PDB entry 8RHN | electron microscopy, 4.50 A resolution (low resolution: residue-level contacts below are approximate; hydrogen-bond / salt-bridge calls are withheld) | chains N and O of the 16 polymer chains in the assembly

== Chain N ==
Name: ATPase family gene 2 protein homolog A
Organism: Homo sapiens
Notes: EC 3.6.4.10
Reference sequence: Q8NB90 (AFG2A_HUMAN); numbering as in UniProt (aligned over 1-893)
Amino-acid sequence (920 residues; row label = number of the first residue in the row; numbers below 1 keep their minus sign (Met-26 is residue -26)):
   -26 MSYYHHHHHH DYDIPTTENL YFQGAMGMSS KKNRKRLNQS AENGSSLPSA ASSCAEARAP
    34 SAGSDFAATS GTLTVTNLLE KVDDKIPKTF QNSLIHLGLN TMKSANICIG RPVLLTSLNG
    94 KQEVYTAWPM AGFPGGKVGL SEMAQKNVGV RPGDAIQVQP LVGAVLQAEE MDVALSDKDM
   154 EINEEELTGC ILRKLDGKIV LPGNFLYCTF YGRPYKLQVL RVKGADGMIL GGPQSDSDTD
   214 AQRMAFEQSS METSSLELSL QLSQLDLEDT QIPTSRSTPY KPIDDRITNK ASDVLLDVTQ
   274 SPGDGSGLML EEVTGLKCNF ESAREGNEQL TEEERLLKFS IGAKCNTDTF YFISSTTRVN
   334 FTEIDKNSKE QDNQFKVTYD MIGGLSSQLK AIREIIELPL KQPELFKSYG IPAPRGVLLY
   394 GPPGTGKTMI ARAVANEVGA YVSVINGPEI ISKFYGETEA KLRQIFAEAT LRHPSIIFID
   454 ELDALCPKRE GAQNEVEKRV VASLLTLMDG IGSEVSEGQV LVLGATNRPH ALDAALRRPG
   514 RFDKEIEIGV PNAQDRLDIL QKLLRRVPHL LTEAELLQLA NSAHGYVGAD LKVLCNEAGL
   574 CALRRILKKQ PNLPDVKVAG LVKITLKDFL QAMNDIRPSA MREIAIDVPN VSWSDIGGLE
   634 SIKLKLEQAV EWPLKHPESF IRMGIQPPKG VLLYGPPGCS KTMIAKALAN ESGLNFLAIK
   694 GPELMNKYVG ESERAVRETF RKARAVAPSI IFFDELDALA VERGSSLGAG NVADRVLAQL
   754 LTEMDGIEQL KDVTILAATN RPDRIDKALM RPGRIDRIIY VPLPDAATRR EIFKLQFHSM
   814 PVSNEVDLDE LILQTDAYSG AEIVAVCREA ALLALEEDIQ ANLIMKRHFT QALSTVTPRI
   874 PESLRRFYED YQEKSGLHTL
Not modelled in the structure: -26 to 347
Differences from the reference sequence: initiating methionine (-26); expression tag (-25 to 0)
UniProt features mapped onto this chain:
  - binding site (ATP): Gly394 to Thr401, Gly668 to Thr675
  - modified residue: Thr272 (Phosphothreonine), Ser274 (Phosphoserine), Ser279 (Phosphoserine)
  - cross-link: Lys859 (Glycyl lysine isopeptide (Lys-Gly) (interchain with G-Cter in SUMO2))
  - natural variant: Arg84 (R84Q: In NEDHSB), Ser90 (S90I: In NEDHSB), Ala100 (A100T: In NEDHSB), Gln132 to Leu893 (deletion: In NEDHSB), Thr330 (deletion: In NEDHSB), Ser448 (S448L: In NEDHSB), Val488 (V488L: In NEDHSB), Arg529 (R529Q: In NEDHSB), Trp626 (W626C: In NEDHSB), Asp628 (D628G: In NEDHSB), Arg784 (R784Q: In NEDHSB), Ala844 (A844V: In NEDHSB)
  - mutagenesis: Gly185 (G185E: No effect on protein stability. No effect on interaction with AFG2B), Phe323 (F323I: Reduces protein stability)
From the paper describing this entry:
  - disease-associated variants - G185E: unchanged stability
  - disease-associated variants - A100T (12-20 degC), F323I (12-20 degC), T330DEL (12-20 degC): decreased stability
  - disease-associated variants - T330DEL, D608DEL: decreased binding to SPATA5L1 and CINP

== Chain O ==
Name: ATPase family gene 2 protein homolog B
Organism: Homo sapiens
Notes: EC 3.6.4.10
Reference sequence: Q9BVQ7 (AFG2B_HUMAN); numbering as in UniProt (aligned over 1-753)
Amino-acid sequence (777 residues; row label = number of the first residue in the row; numbers below 1 keep their minus sign (Met-23 is residue -23)):
   -23 MDYKDDDDKG GGSENLYFQG AGSTMAPDSD PFPEGPLLKL LPLDARDRGT QRCRLGPAAL
    37 HALGARLGSA VKISLPDGGS CLCTAWPRRD GADGFVQLDP LCASPGAAVG ASRSRRSLSL
    97 NRLLLVPCPP LRRVAVWPVL RERAGAPGAR NTAAVLEAAQ ELLRNRPISL GHVVVAPPGA
   157 PGLVAALHIV GGTPSPDPAG LVTPRTRVSL GGEPPSEAQP QPEVPLGGLS EAADSLRELL
   217 RLPLRYPRAL TALGLAVPRG VLLAGPPGVG KTQLVRAVAR EAGAELLAVS APALQGSRPG
   277 ETEENVRRVF QRARELASRG PSLLFLDEMD ALCPQRGSRA PESRVVAQVL TLLDGASGDR
   337 EVVVVGATNR PDALDPALRR PGRFDREVVI GTPTLKQRKE ILQVITSKMP ISSHVDLGLL
   397 AEMTVGYVGA DLTALCREAA MHALLHSEKN QDNPVIDEID FLEAFKNIQP SSFRSVIGLM
   457 DIKPVDWEEI GGLEDVKLKL KQSIEWPLKF PWEFVRMGLT QPKGVLLYGP PGCAKTTLVR
   517 ALATSCHCSF VSVSGADLFS PFVGDSEKVL SQIFRQARAS TPAILFLDEI DSILGARSAS
   577 KTGCDVQERV LSVLLNELDG VGLKTIERRG SKSSQQEFQE VFNRSVMIIA ATNRPDVLDT
   637 ALLRPGRLDK IIYIPPPDHK GRLSILKVCT KTMPIGPDVS LENLAAETCF FSGADLRNLC
   697 TEAALLALQE NGLDATTVKQ EHFLKSLKTV KPSLSCKDLA LYENLFKKEG FSNVEGI
Not modelled in the structure: -23 to 200, 450-456, 604-615, 747-753
Differences from the reference sequence: initiating methionine (-23); expression tag (-22 to 0)
UniProt features mapped onto this chain:
  - binding site (ATP): Gly241 to Thr248, Gly505 to Thr512
  - modified residue: Met1 (N-acetylmethionine)
  - natural variant: Thr26 (T26A: In NEDHLS), Cys29 (C29G: In NEDHLS), Ala41 (A41P: In NEDHLS), Arg64 (R64W: In NEDHLS), Asp66 (D66Y: In NEDHLS), Phe71 (F71L: In NEDHLS), Pro172 (P172H: In NEDHLS), Gly176 (G176V: In DFNB119), Val245 (V245E: In NEDHLS), Phe360 (F360S: In NEDHLS), Val364 (V364E: In NEDHLS), Thr400 (T400I: In NEDHLS), 9 further natural variant entries in UniProt
From the paper describing this entry:
  - disease-associated variants - A41P, R64W, D66Y: decreased binding to other 55LCC members
  - disease-associated variants - V245E: decreased growth
  - disease-associated variants - I466M, G689V: unchanged stability

== Chain N / chain O interface ==
Pairs across the interface (35; chain N residue first):
  Pro541(N) with Leu229(O)
  Gln551(N) with Lys600(O)
  Asn569(N) with Gly230(O)
  Arg577(N) with Leu218(O)
  Leu580(N) with Arg217(O); Tyr222(O)
  Pro584(N) with Tyr222(O)
  Asp588(N) with Tyr222(O); Pro223(O); Arg224(O); Ala225(O)
  Ala592(N) with Arg224(O); Ala228(O); Leu229(O)
  Val595(N) with Leu229(O)
  Arg610(N) with Arg554(O)
  Arg615(N) with Asn592(O)
  Lys700(N) with Glu584(O)
  Tyr701(N) with Arg585(O)
  Glu728(N) with Arg640(O)
  Gly741(N) with Lys577(O)
  Ser812(N) with Met493(O); Glu603(O)
  Met813(N) with Met493(O); Leu495(O)
  Pro814(N) with Arg492(O)
  Arg841(N) with Thr496(O)
  Ala844(N) with Met493(O); Leu495(O)
  Leu845(N) with Leu495(O)
  Leu848(N) with Met493(O)
  Glu849(N) with Trp482(O)
  Ile852(N) with Phe486(O)
  Gln853(N) with Phe486(O)
  Ile857(N) with Met493(O)
Other interface residues (no listed pair), chain N (36 interface residues in all): Leu552, Ser555, Gly572, Asn585, Leu586, Leu603, Met614, Ala742, Glu842, Asn855
Other interface residues (no listed pair), chain O (32 interface residues in all): Leu215, Leu231, Gln478, Glu489, Arg573, Ser574, Ser588, Asp595, Lys646

== Summary ==
36 residues of chain N and 32 residues of chain O are in contact. From the paper: A100T, F323I and T330DEL of
chain N reduce stability; A41P, R64W and D66Y of chain O reduce binding to other 55LCC members; 11
substitutions were tested in all.
Here chain N is ATPase family gene 2 protein homolog A and chain O is ATPase family gene 2 protein homolog B,
both from Homo sapiens. Entry 8RHN (Structure of the 55LCC ATPase complex) was determined by electron
microscopy, deposited together with 8CIH.
